Entry 1SYF (X-ray diffraction, 1.80 A resolution); this record covers chain A.

== Chain A ==
Molecule: Staphylococcal nuclease
Organism: Staphylococcus aureus
Notes: EC 3.1.31.1
Reference sequence: P00644 (NUC_STAAU); residues 1-149 here correspond to UniProt positions 83-231 (UniProt number = residue number + 82)
Amino-acid sequence (149 residues; row label = number of the first residue in the row):
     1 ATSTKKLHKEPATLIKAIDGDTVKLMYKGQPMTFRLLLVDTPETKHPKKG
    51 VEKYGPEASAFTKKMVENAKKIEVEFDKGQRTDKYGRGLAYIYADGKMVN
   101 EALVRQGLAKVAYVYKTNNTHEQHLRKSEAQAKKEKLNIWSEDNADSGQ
Unresolved in the structure: 1-5, 142-149
Construct notes: conflict T117 (Pro199 in P00644)
Bound ions: Ca2+: D21, D40, T41 (together with thymidine-3',5'-diphosphate)
Residues lining bound ligands: thymidine-3',5'-diphosphate (THP): D21, T22, R35, L36, L37, D40, E43, D83, K84, Y85, R87, L89, Y113, Y115
Swiss-Prot annotation at these positions:
  - active site: R35, E43, R87
  - binding site (Ca(2+)): D21, D40, T41

== Overview ==
Chain A binds thymidine-3',5'-diphosphate. D21, D40 and T41 form the Ca2+ site. Curated annotation (UniProt)
lists 3 active-site residues and 3 Ca2+-binding residues.
Chain A is Staphylococcal nuclease (Staphylococcus aureus); the structure, Engineering alternative beta-turn
types in staphylococcal nuclease, was determined by X-ray diffraction together with 1SYC, 1SYD, 1SYE and 1SYG
from the same study.
